3PD4 - chains A and B; structure by X-ray diffraction, 2.40 A resolution.

[Chain A (and B)]
Protein: Threonyl-tRNA synthetase
Source organism: Pyrococcus abyssi
Notes: EC 6.1.1.3; chain B of this document is another copy of the same molecule, construct and numbering; everything in this record applies to it too
Reference sequence: Q9UZ14 (SYT_PYRAB); numbering as in UniProt (aligned over 1-147)
Sequence (147 residues; numbered 1 to 147; the number before each row is that of its first residue):
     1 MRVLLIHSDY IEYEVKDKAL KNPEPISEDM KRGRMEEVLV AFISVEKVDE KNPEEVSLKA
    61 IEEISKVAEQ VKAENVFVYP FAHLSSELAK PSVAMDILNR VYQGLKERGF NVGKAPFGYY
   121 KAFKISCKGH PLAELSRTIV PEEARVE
Unresolved in the structure: 147 (chain B: 144-147)
Ligand contacts: 3'-deoxy-3'-(glycylamino)adenosine (A3G): A19, L20, I43, S44, V45, Y79, P80, F81, A82, H83, L88, A89, P91, A94, L98, P116, F117, G118, Y119, K121
What the authors report for this chain:
  - binding site for 3'-deoxy-3'-(glycylamino)adenosine: K121

[Interface between chain A and chain B]
Residue-residue contacts (47):
  R2(A) - H83(B)  hydrogen bond (side chain-backbone)
  R2(A) - L84(B)
  R2(A) - S85(B)
  R2(A) - S86(B)  hydrogen bond
  L4(A) - F81(B)  hydrophobic
  L4(A) - H83(B)
  K16(A) - G129(B)
  K16(A) - H130(B)
  D17(A) - P131(B)
  F81(A) - L4(B)  hydrophobic
  F81(A) - E134(B)
  H83(A) - R2(B)  hydrogen bond (backbone-side chain)
  H83(A) - L4(B)
  H83(A) - E134(B)  salt bridge
  H83(A) - S136(B)  hydrogen bond (backbone-side chain)
  Y120(A) - G129(B)
  Y120(A) - P131(B)  hydrophobic
  K121(A) - G129(B)
  A122(A) - C127(B)
  A122(A) - G129(B)
  F123(A) - S126(B)
  F123(A) - C127(B)  hydrogen bond (backbone-backbone)
  F123(A) - E134(B)
  K124(A) - Y10(B)
  K124(A) - I125(B)
  K124(A) - S126(B)
  I125(A) - F123(B)
  I125(A) - K124(B)
  I125(A) - I125(B)  hydrogen bond (backbone-backbone)
  S126(A) - F123(B)
  S126(A) - K124(B)
  C127(A) - A122(B)
  C127(A) - F123(B)  hydrogen bond (backbone-backbone)
  K128(A) - K16(B)
  K128(A) - A122(B)
  G129(A) - K16(B)
  G129(A) - Y120(B)
  G129(A) - K121(B)
  G129(A) - A122(B)
  P131(A) - Y120(B)
  E134(A) - F81(B)
  E134(A) - H83(B)  hydrogen bond (backbone-side chain)
  E134(A) - K121(B)
  E134(A) - F123(B)
  L135(A) - H83(B)
  S136(A) - H83(B)
  S136(A) - S86(B)
Also at the interface, not in a pair above, chain A (26 interface residues in all): I6, Y10, L84, S85, S86, H130
Also at the interface, not in a pair above, chain B (27 interface residues in all): I6, D17, K128, L135, T138

[Overview]
26 residues of chain A and 27 residues of chain B are in contact, with 8 hydrogen bonds and 1 salt bridge.
Among the polar pairs are H83(A)-E134(B), R2(A)-H83(B) and R2(A)-S86(B). Chain A binds
3'-deoxy-3'-(glycylamino)adenosine. The paper reports a binding site for 3'-deoxy-3'-(glycylamino)adenosine at
K121(A).
Both chains are Threonyl-tRNA synthetase (Pyrococcus abyssi). Entry 3PD4 (Crystal structure of the editing
domain of threonyl-tRNA synthetase from Pyrococcus abyssi in complex with glycyl-3'-aminoadenosine) was
determined by X-ray diffraction (same publication as 3PD2, 3PD3 and 3PD5).
